Entry 5TW1 (X-ray diffraction, 2.76 A resolution); this record covers chains A and B of the 11 polymer chains in the assembly.

Chain A (and B):
Name: DNA-directed RNA polymerase subunit alpha
Organism: Mycobacterium smegmatis (strain ATCC 700084 / mc(2)155)
Notes: EC 2.7.7.6; chain B of this document is another copy of the same molecule, construct and numbering; everything in this record applies to it too
UniProt: A0QSL8 (RPOA_MYCS2); residue numbers follow UniProt; this construct covers 1-350
Amino-acid sequence (350 residues; row label = number of the first residue in the row):
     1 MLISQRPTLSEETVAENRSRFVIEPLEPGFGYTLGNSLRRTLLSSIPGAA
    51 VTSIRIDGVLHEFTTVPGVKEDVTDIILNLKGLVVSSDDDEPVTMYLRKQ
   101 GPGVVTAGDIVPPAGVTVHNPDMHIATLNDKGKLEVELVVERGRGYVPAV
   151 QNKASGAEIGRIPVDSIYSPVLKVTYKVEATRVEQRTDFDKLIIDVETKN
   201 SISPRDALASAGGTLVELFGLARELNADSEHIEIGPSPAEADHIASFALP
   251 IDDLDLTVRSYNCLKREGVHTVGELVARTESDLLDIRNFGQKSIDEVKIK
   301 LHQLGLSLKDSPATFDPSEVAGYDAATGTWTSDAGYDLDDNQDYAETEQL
Not modelled in the structure: 182-184, 222-350 (chain B: 234-350)

How chain A and chain B interact:
Residue-residue contacts (50):
  Met1(A) with Arg142(B), hydrogen bond (backbone-backbone); Gly143(B)
  Leu2(A) with Arg142(B); Gly143(B)
  Leu9(A) with Leu221(B); Ala222(B); Leu225(B), hydrophobic
  Glu11(A) with Leu225(B)
  Leu26(A) with Leu218(B), hydrophobic
  Glu27(A) with Arg144(B), salt bridge
  Gly29(A) with Arg40(B), hydrogen bond (backbone-side chain)
  Phe30(A) with Arg40(B); Ser44(B); Ser45(B)
  Thr33(A) with Asn36(B), hydrogen bond; Ser37(B), hydrogen bond (backbone-side chain)
  Leu34(A) with Leu218(B), hydrophobic; Phe219(B), hydrophobic
  Ser37(A) with Thr33(B); Ser37(B)
  Arg40(A) with Gly29(B); Tyr32(B); Thr33(B)
  Thr41(A) with Phe30(B)
  Ser45(A) with Phe30(B); His231(B)
  Arg144(A) with Glu27(B), salt bridge; His231(B)
  Asp206(A) with Asn226(B), hydrogen bond
  Leu208(A) with Ala222(B)
  Ala209(A) with Ala222(B); Asn226(B)
  Ser210(A) with Ser229(B)
  Gly213(A) with Arg223(B); Glu230(B)
  Thr214(A) with Glu230(B), hydrogen bond (side chain-backbone); His231(B), hydrogen bond
  Leu215(A) with Phe219(B), hydrophobic
  Val216(A) with Val216(B); Phe219(B), hydrophobic; Gly220(B)
  Glu217(A) with His231(B); Ile232(B); Glu233(B)
  Leu218(A) with Phe30(B), hydrophobic
  Phe219(A) with Leu38(B), hydrophobic; Leu215(B), hydrophobic; Phe219(B), hydrophobic
  Gly220(A) with Leu9(B)
  Leu221(A) with Ala209(B), hydrophobic
Other interface residues (no listed pair), chain A (35 interface residues in all): Ile3, Phe21, Pro28, Leu38, Pro47, Arg142, Gly212
Other interface residues (no listed pair), chain B (41 interface residues in all): Met1, Leu2, Ile3, Ser4, Leu34, Glu141, Val147, Tyr168, Leu208, Ala227

In short:
35 residues of chain A and 41 residues of chain B are in contact, with 7 hydrogen bonds and 2 salt bridges.
Among the polar pairs are Glu27(A)-Arg144(B), Gly29(A)-Arg40(B) and Thr33(A)-Asn36(B).
Chain A and chain B are both DNA-directed RNA polymerase subunit alpha (Mycobacterium smegmatis (strain ATCC
700084 / mc(2)155)); the structure, Crystal structure of a Mycobacterium smegmatis transcription initiation
complex with RbpA, was determined by X-ray diffraction.
